Entry 8T1I (electron microscopy, 4.68 A resolution (low resolution: residue-level contacts below are approximate; hydrogen-bond / salt-bridge calls are withheld)); this record covers chains I and W of the 27 polymer chains in the assembly.

Chain I:
Name: Mediator of RNA polymerase II transcription subunit 14
Source organism: Mus musculus
Reference sequence: A2ABV5 (MED14_MOUSE); residues 1-1459 here = UniProt positions 1-1459
Chain sequence (1459 residues; row label = number of the first residue in the row):
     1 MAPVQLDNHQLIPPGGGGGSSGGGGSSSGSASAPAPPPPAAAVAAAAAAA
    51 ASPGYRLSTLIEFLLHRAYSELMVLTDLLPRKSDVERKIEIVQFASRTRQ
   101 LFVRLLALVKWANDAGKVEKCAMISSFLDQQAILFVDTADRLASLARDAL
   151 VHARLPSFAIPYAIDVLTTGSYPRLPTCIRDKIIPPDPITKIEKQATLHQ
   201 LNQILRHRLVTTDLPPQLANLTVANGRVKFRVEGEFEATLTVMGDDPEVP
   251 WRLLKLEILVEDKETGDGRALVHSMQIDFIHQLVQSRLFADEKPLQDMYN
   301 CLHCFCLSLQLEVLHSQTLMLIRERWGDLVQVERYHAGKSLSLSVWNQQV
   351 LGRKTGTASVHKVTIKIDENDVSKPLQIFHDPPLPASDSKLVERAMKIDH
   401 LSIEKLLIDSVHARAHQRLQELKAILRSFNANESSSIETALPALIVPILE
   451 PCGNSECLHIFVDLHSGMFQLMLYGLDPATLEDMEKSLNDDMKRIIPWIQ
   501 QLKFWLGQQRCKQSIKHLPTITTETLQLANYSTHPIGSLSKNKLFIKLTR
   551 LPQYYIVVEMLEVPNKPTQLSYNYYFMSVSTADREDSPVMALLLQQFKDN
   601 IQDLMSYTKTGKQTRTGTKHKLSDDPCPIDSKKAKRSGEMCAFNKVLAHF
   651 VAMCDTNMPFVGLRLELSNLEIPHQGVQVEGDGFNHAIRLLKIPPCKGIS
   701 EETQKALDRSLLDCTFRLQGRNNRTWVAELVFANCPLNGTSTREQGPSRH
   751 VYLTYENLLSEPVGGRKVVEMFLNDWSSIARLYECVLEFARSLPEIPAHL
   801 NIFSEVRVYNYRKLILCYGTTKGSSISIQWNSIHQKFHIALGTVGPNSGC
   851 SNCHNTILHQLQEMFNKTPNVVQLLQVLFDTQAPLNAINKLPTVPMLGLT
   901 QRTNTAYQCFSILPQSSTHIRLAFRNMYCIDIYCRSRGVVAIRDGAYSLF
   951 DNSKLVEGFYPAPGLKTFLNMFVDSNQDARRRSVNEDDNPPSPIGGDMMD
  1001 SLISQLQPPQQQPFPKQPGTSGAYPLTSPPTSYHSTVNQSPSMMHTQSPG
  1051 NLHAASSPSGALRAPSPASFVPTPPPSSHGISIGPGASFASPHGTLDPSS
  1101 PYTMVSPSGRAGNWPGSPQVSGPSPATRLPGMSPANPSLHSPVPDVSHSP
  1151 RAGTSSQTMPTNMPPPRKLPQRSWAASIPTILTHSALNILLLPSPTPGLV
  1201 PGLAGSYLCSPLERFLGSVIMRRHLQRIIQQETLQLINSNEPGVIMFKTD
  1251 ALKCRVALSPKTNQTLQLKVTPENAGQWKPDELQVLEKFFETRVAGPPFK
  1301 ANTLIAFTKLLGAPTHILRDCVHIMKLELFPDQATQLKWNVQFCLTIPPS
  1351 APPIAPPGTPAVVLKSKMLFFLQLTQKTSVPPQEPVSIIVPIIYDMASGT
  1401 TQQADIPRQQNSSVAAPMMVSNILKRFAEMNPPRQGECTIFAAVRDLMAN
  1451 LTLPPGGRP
Unresolved in the structure: 1-55, 244-247, 261-268, 349-358, 385-393, 432-435, 452-455, 581-586, 612-640, 761-766, 800-801, 976-1171, 1182-1183, 1274-1280, 1333-1335, 1379-1385, 1398-1400, 1405-1410, 1431-1433, 1451-1459
UniProt features mapped onto this chain:
  - motif: Leu75 to Leu79 (LXXLL motif 1), Leu1187 to Leu1191 (LXXLL motif 2)
  - modified residue (Phosphoserine): Ser623, Ser992, Ser1117, Ser1124, Ser1133, Ser1141, Ser1149

Chain W:
Name: Mediator of RNA polymerase II transcription subunit 28
Source organism: Mus musculus
Reference sequence: Q920D3 (MED28_MOUSE); residue numbers follow UniProt; this construct covers 1-178
Chain sequence (178 residues; numbered 1 to 178; the number before each row is that of its first residue):
     1 MAASLGGMFTGQPPGPPPPPPGLPGQASLLQAAPGAPRPSNSTLVDELES
    51 SFEACFASLVSQDYVNGTDQEEIRTGVDQCIQKFLDIARQTECFFLQKRL
   101 QLSVQKPDQVIKEDVSELRSELQRKDALVQKHLTKLRHWQQVLEDINVQH
   151 KKPADMPQGSLAFLEQASANIPAPLKQT
Unresolved in the structure: 1-31, 150-178
Cystine bridges: Cys55-Cys80

Chain I / chain W interface:
Contacting residue pairs (18; chain I residue first):
  Asn738(I) - Pro34(W)
  Asn738(I) - Gly35(W)
  Thr740(I) - Ala33(W)
  Thr740(I) - Arg38(W)
  Phe803(I) - Ala33(W)
  Phe803(I) - Pro34(W)
  Leu841(I) - Thr75(W)
  Thr843(I) - Ser58(W)
  Thr843(I) - Gly76(W)
  Val844(I) - Gln79(W)
  Gly845(I) - Ala54(W)
  Pro846(I) - Ala57(W)
  Ser848(I) - Asp63(W)
  Cys850(I) - Ser58(W)
  Cys850(I) - Val65(W)
  Asn889(I) - Asn66(W)
  Lys890(I) - Asp63(W)
  Lys890(I) - Tyr64(W)
Interface residues without a listed pair, chain I (17 interface residues in all): Val806, Ala840, Gly849, Ser851, Cys853
Interface residues without a listed pair, chain W (17 interface residues in all): Ala36, Ser61, Glu72

Overview:
The chain I/chain W interface involves 17 residues from each chain.
Chain I is Mediator of RNA polymerase II transcription subunit 14 and chain W is Mediator of RNA polymerase II
transcription subunit 28, both from Mus musculus; the structure, Atomic model of the mammalian Mediator
complex with MED26 subunit, was determined by electron microscopy together with 8T1L and 8T9D from the same
study.
